PDB entry 6TEO | X-ray diffraction, 3.10 A resolution | chains A and B

# Chain A
Molecule: Pre-mRNA-splicing factor SNU114
From: Saccharomyces cerevisiae S288C
Reference sequence: P36048 (SN114_YEAST); residues 72-1008 here = UniProt positions 72-1008
Sequence (946 residues; row label = number of the first residue in the row):
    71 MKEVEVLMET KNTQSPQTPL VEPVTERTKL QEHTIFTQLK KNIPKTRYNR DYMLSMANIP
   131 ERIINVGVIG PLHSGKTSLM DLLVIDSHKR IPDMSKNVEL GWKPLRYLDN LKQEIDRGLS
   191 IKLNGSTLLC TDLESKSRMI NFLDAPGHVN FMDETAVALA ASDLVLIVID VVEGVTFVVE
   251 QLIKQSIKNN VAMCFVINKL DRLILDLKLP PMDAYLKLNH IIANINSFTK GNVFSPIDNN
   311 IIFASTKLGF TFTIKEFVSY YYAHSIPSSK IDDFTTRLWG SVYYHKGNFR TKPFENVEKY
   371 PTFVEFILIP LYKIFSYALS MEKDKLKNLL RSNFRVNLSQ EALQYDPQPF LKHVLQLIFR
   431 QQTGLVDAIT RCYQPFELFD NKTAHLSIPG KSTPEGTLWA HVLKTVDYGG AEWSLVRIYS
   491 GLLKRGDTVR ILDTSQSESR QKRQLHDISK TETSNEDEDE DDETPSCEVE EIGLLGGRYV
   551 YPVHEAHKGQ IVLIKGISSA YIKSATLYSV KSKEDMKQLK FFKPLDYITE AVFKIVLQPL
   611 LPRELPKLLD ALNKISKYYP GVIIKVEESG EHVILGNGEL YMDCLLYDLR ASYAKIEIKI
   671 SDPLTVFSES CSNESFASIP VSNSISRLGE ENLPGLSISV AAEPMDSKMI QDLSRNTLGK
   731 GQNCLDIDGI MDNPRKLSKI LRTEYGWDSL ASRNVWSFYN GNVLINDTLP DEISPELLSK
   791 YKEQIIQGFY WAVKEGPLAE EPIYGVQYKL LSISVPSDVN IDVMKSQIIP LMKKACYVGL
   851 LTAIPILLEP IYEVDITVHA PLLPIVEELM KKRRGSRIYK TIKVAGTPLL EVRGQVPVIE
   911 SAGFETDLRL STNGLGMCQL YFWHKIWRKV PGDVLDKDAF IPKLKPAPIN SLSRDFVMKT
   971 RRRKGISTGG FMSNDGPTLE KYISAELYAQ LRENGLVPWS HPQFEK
Unresolved in the structure: 71-105, 520-531, 690-704, 977-985, 1005-1016
Differences from the reference sequence: initiating methionine (71); expression tag (1009-1016)
Swiss-Prot annotation at these positions:
  - region: Gly140 to Thr147 (G1), Gly188 to Lys192 (G2), Asp214 to Gly217 (G3), Asn268 to Asp271 (G4), Ser315 to Lys317 (G5)
  - binding site (GTP): Gly140 to Thr147, Asp214 to His218, Asn268 to Asp271
  - modified residue: Ser85 (Phosphoserine), Thr88 (Phosphothreonine)
Cystine bridges: Cys264-Cys442
Metal / ion sites: Mg2+: Thr147, Asp179, Ser190
Residues lining bound ligands: GTP (guanosine-5'-triphosphate): Pro141, Leu142, His143, Ser144, Gly145, Lys146, Thr147, Ser148, Asp179, Leu189, Ser190, Ala215, Pro216, Gly217, His218, Asn268, Lys269, Asp271, Arg272, Ser315, Thr316, Lys317
Reported in the primary citation:
  - binding site for GTP: His143, Ser144, Gly145, Lys146, Ser148, Ser190, Gly217, Lys269, Asp271, Thr316
  - Mg2+ coordination: Thr147, Ser190
  - mutagenesis - K146A, T147V, S190A, H218A, E915A, E915D, E915Q: abolished expression
  - mutagenesis - H218A: unchanged growth

# Chain B
Molecule: Pre-mRNA-splicing factor 8
From: Saccharomyces cerevisiae S288C
Reference sequence: P33334 (PRP8_YEAST); residues 315-555 here = UniProt positions 315-555
Sequence (250 residues; row label = number of the first residue in the row):
   306 MWSHPQFEKS TPLRDEVTDK NYYYLFDKKS FFNGKALNNA IPGGPKFEPL YPREEEEDYN
   366 EFNSIDRVIF RVPIRSEYKV AFPHLYNSRP RSVRIPWYNN PVSCIIQNDE EYDTPALFFD
   426 PSLNPIPHFI DNNSSLNVSN TKENGDFTLP EDFAPLLAEE EELILPNTKD AMSLYHSPFP
   486 FNRTKGKMVR AQDVALAKKW FLQHPDEEYP VKVKVSYQKL LKNYVLNELH PTLPTNHNKT
   546 KLLKSLKNTK
Unresolved in the structure: 306-366, 416-419, 435-449, 534-555
Differences from the reference sequence: initiating methionine (306); expression tag (307-314)

# Chain A / chain B interface
Residue-residue contacts - 192 pairs, chain A then chain B:
  Leu142(A) with Asn404(B)
  His143(A) with Asn404(B); Pro406(B)
  Trp172(A) with Asn487(B); Arg488(B)
  Gln183(A) with Ile400(B)
  Ile185(A) with Trp402(B)
  Asp186(A) with Ile400(B); Pro401(B); Trp402(B), hydrogen bond (backbone-backbone)
  Arg187(A) with Pro401(B); Trp402(B); Tyr403(B), hydrogen bond (backbone-backbone)
  Gly188(A) with Trp402(B)
  Leu189(A) with Tyr403(B), hydrophobic
  His218(A) with Tyr403(B), hydrogen bond
  Val242(A) with Cys409(B), hydrophobic
  Lys269(A) with Pro406(B)
  Arg272(A) with Val407(B), hydrogen bond (side chain-backbone); Ser408(B); Cys409(B)
  Leu275(A) with Met477(B), hydrophobic; Tyr480(B), hydrophobic; His481(B), hydrogen bond (backbone-side chain)
  Asp276(A) with Cys409(B); Ile410(B); Ile411(B), hydrogen bond (backbone-backbone); His481(B)
  Leu277(A) with Cys409(B), hydrophobic
  Lys278(A) with Ile411(B), hydrogen bond (side chain-backbone); Leu422(B); Phe423(B); Met477(B); His481(B)
  Leu279(A) with Phe424(B), hydrophobic; Leu428(B), hydrophobic
  Pro280(A) with Phe423(B); Phe424(B)
  Pro281(A) with Leu468(B), hydrophobic
  Asp283(A) with Phe424(B); Ile431(B)
  Leu286(A) with Ile431(B); His433(B); Phe434(B)
  Lys287(A) with Ile431(B)
  His290(A) with Pro432(B)
  Lys317(A) with Tyr480(B), hydrogen bond
  Phe327(A) with Leu461(B), hydrophobic
  Tyr331(A) with Leu461(B), hydrophobic
  Tyr332(A) with Phe458(B), hydrophobic; Ala459(B); Pro460(B); Leu461(B), hydrogen bond (side chain-backbone)
  Ser335(A) with Phe458(B)
  Ile336(A) with Phe458(B), hydrophobic
  Lys340(A) with Phe452(B); Thr453(B), hydrogen bond (side chain-backbone)
  Asp343(A) with Phe452(B)
  Phe344(A) with Leu454(B), hydrophobic; Phe458(B), hydrophobic
  Arg347(A) with Asp451(B), salt bridge; Phe452(B)
  Tyr354(A) with Pro455(B); Phe458(B), hydrogen bond (side chain-backbone)
  Lys356(A) with Glu456(B)
  Gly357(A) with Thr453(B); Leu454(B), hydrogen bond (backbone-backbone); Pro455(B)
  Asn358(A) with Thr453(B)
  Phe359(A) with Gly450(B); Phe452(B), hydrophobic; Leu454(B), hydrophobic
  Glu375(A) with Pro460(B)
  Phe376(A) with Phe458(B), hydrophobic; Ala459(B); Pro460(B), hydrophobic
  Tyr382(A) with Leu468(B)
  Lys383(A) with Leu462(B), hydrogen bond (side chain-backbone); Glu465(B)
  Ile384(A) with Leu462(B), hydrophobic
  Ser386(A) with Leu468(B), hydrogen bond (side chain-backbone); Thr473(B)
  Tyr387(A) with Glu465(B); Glu467(B), hydrogen bond (side chain-backbone); Leu468(B); Leu470(B), hydrophobic
  Leu389(A) with Ala476(B)
  Ser390(A) with Leu470(B); Asn472(B), hydrogen bond; Thr473(B), hydrogen bond (side chain-backbone)
  Met391(A) with Leu470(B), hydrophobic
  Glu392(A) with Met493(B)
  Lys393(A) with Gly491(B), hydrogen bond (side chain-backbone)
  Lys395(A) with Glu465(B), salt bridge
  Leu399(A) with Glu464(B); Glu465(B)
  Asn403(A) with Leu461(B); Leu462(B)
  Phe404(A) with Leu461(B), hydrophobic
  Leu413(A) with Gly491(B)
  Gln414(A) with Lys490(B); Gly491(B), hydrogen bond (backbone-backbone)
  Tyr415(A) with Thr489(B); Gly491(B)
  Asp416(A) with Arg488(B), salt bridge; Thr489(B), hydrogen bond (side chain-backbone)
  Pro417(A) with Asn487(B); Thr489(B)
  Gln418(A) with Tyr480(B)
  Glu649(A) with Phe387(B); Leu390(B); Tyr391(B), hydrogen bond
  Leu650(A) with Phe387(B); Tyr403(B), hydrophobic
  Met652(A) with Leu390(B), hydrophobic
  Asp653(A) with Phe387(B); Pro388(B); His389(B), hydrogen bond (side chain-backbone); Leu390(B), hydrogen bond (side chain-backbone)
  Leu656(A) with His389(B); Leu390(B), hydrophobic
  Tyr657(A) with His389(B)
  Arg660(A) with His389(B), hydrogen bond (side chain-backbone); Arg394(B)
  Ile666(A) with Arg396(B)
  Glu667(A) with Arg396(B), salt bridge
  Ile668(A) with Arg394(B), hydrogen bond (backbone-side chain)
  Lys669(A) with Arg394(B)
  Ile670(A) with His389(B); Leu390(B); Asn392(B); Arg394(B)
  Leu674(A) with Ile374(B), hydrophobic
  Thr867(A) with Val407(B)
  His869(A) with Val407(B); Ser408(B), hydrogen bond (side chain-backbone); Tyr522(B), hydrogen bond
  Pro871(A) with Leu526(B)
  Ile875(A) with Tyr529(B), hydrophobic
  Glu878(A) with Tyr529(B)
  Leu879(A) with Tyr529(B)
  Arg883(A) with Tyr383(B)
  Lys893(A) with Asn429(B)
  Val894(A) with Asn429(B), hydrogen bond (backbone-side chain)
  Ala895(A) with Pro430(B)
  Gly896(A) with Leu428(B); Asn429(B), hydrogen bond (backbone-backbone)
  Thr897(A) with Leu428(B); Asn429(B), hydrogen bond (backbone-backbone)
  Pro898(A) with Cys409(B), hydrophobic; Ser427(B); Leu428(B)
  Leu899(A) with Asn429(B)
  Glu910(A) with Arg376(B), salt bridge
  Ala912(A) with Val377(B), hydrophobic; Tyr391(B)
  Gly913(A) with Tyr383(B), hydrogen bond (backbone-side chain); Tyr391(B), hydrogen bond (backbone-side chain)
  Glu915(A) with Tyr403(B), hydrogen bond
  Thr916(A) with Tyr383(B); Ala386(B); Phe387(B)
  Asp917(A) with Arg380(B), salt bridge; Tyr383(B), hydrogen bond
  Arg919(A) with Trp402(B); Tyr403(B), hydrogen bond (side chain-backbone); Asn404(B)
  Leu920(A) with Glu382(B)
  Thr922(A) with Leu525(B)
  Asn923(A) with Leu525(B)
  Gly924(A) with Val407(B)
  Leu925(A) with Val407(B)
  Met927(A) with Asn404(B), hydrogen bond; Pro406(B), hydrophobic; Val407(B)
  Lys953(A) with Ile370(B)
  Lys955(A) with Phe375(B)
  Pro956(A) with Phe375(B); Arg376(B)
  Ala957(A) with Arg376(B), hydrogen bond (backbone-side chain)
  Leu962(A) with Arg376(B)
  Phe966(A) with Ile374(B), hydrophobic; Arg376(B)
  Lys969(A) with Ile370(B); Asp371(B), hydrogen bond (side chain-backbone); Arg372(B); Val373(B); Ile374(B)
  Arg972(A) with Asp371(B); Arg372(B)
  Arg973(A) with Arg372(B); Val373(B)
Also at the interface, not in a pair above, chain A (127 interface residues in all): Arg176, Ile274, Leu318, Pro380, Leu421, Phe603, Ile605, Lys665, Ser671, Pro673, Leu872, Pro874, Arg884, Ile909, Ser921, Gly926, Thr970
Also at the interface, not in a pair above, chain B (81 interface residues in all): Asn368, Asn405, Ile469, Val516, Lys517, Ser521
Interface features reported in the paper:
  - residue pairs: His218(A)-Tyr403(B) (hydrogen bond), Glu915(A)-Tyr403(B)
  - interface residues, chain B: Trp402(B)

# Summary
127 residues of chain A face 81 of chain B across their interface; the contacts include 38 hydrogen bonds and
6 salt bridges. Among the polar pairs are Arg347(A)-Asp451(B), Lys395(A)-Glu465(B) and Asp416(A)-Arg488(B).
The authors report a hydrogen bond between His218(A) and Tyr403(B); a contact between Glu915(A) and Tyr403(B).
From the paper: a binding site for GTP at His143(A), Ser144(A) and Gly145(A) among others; K146A, T147V and
S190A of chain A, among others, abolish expression; 7 substitutions were tested in all.
Here chain A is Pre-mRNA-splicing factor SNU114 and chain B is Pre-mRNA-splicing factor 8, both from
Saccharomyces cerevisiae S288C. Entry 6TEO (Crystal structure of a yeast Snu114-Prp8 complex) was determined
by X-ray diffraction.
